Entry 9IW0 (electron microscopy, 3.24 A resolution); this record covers chains B and A of the 3 polymer chains in the assembly.

Chain B (and A):
Molecule: Hexon protein
From: Human adenovirus B3
Notes: chain A of this document is another copy of the same molecule, construct and numbering; everything in this record applies to it too
Reference sequence: Q2Y0H4 (Q2Y0H4_ADE03); numbering as in UniProt (aligned over 1-944)
Amino-acid sequence (977 residues; each row starts with the number of its first residue; numbers below 1 keep their minus sign (Met-32 is residue -32)):
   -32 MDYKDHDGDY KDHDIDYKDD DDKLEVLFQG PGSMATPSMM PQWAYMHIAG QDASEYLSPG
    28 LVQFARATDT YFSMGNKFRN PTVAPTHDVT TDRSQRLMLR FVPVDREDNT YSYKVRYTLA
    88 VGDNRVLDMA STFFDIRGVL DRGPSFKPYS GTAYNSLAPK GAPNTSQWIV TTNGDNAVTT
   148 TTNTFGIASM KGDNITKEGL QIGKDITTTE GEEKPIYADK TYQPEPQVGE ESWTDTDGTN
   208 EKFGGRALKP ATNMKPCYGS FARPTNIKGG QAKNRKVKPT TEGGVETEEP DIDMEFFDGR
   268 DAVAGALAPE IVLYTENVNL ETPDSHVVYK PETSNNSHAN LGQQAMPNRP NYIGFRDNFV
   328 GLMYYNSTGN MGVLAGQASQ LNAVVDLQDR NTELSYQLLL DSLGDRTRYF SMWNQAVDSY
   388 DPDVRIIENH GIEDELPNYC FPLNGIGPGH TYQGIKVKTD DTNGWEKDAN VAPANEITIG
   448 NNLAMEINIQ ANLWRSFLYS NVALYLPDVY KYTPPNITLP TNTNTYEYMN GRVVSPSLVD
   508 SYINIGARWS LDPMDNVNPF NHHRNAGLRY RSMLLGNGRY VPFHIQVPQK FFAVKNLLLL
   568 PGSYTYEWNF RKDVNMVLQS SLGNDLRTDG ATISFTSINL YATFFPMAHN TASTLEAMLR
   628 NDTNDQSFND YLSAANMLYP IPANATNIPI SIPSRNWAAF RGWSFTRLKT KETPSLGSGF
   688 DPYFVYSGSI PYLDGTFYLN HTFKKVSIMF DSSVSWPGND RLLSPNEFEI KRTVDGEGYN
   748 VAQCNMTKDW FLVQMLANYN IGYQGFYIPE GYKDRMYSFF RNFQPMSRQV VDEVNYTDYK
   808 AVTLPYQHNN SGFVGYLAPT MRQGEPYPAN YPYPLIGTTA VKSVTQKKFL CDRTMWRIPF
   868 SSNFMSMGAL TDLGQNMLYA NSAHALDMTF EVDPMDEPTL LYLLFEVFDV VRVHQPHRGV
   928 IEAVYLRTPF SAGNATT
Disordered / not traced: -32 to 5, 173-179, 940-944
Construct notes: initiating methionine (-32); expression tag (-31 to 0)
From the paper describing this entry:
  - self-association interface (contacts with another copy of this molecule): Met6 to Leu64, Thr740 to Thr754, Phe758, Leu759, Tyr770, Phe773, Tyr774, Ile775
  - conformationally variable residues (order/disorder transition): Pro26 to Asp36, His616 to Ser640, Pro724 to Leu730, Thr740 to Met753, Tyr766 to Asp781, Ser868 to His891, Val914 to Ala939

Chain B / chain A interface:
Pairs across the interface (355):
  Tyr38(B) - Gln771(A)
  Tyr38(B) - Met872(A)  hydrophobic
  Tyr38(B) - Met874(A)  hydrophobic
  Phe39(B) - Gln771(A)
  Ser40(B) - Gln771(A)  hydrogen bond (backbone-side chain)
  Lys44(B) - Gln771(A)
  Val56(B) - Tyr38(A)
  Pro126(B) - Pro409(A)
  Pro126(B) - Leu410(A)
  Gly128(B) - Trp200(A)  hydrogen bond (backbone-side chain)
  Gly128(B) - Leu410(A)
  Ala129(B) - Leu410(A)
  Ala129(B) - Asn411(A)
  Ala129(B) - Gly412(A)
  Pro130(B) - Trp200(A)
  Pro130(B) - Asn411(A)
  Thr146(B) - Asn437(A)  hydrogen bond (backbone-side chain)
  Thr147(B) - Asn437(A)  hydrogen bond (backbone-side chain)
  Thr148(B) - Asn437(A)  hydrogen bond (side chain-backbone)
  Thr148(B) - Ala439(A)
  Thr149(B) - Asn437(A)  hydrogen bond (side chain-backbone)
  Thr149(B) - Val438(A)
  Thr149(B) - Ala439(A)
  Thr149(B) - Asn442(A)
  Asn150(B) - Ala439(A)
  Asn150(B) - Asn442(A)
  Thr151(B) - Asn442(A)  hydrogen bond (backbone-side chain)
  Thr151(B) - Glu443(A)
  Phe152(B) - Asn411(A)
  Phe152(B) - Ile413(A)  hydrophobic
  Phe152(B) - Glu443(A)
  Gly153(B) - Ile413(A)
  Gly153(B) - Glu443(A)
  Gly153(B) - Ile444(A)
  Gly153(B) - Thr445(A)  hydrogen bond (backbone-backbone)
  Ile154(B) - Ile413(A)  hydrophobic
  Ile154(B) - Ile444(A)
  Ile154(B) - Thr445(A)
  Ile154(B) - Gly447(A)
  Ile154(B) - Asn448(A)
  Ile154(B) - Asn449(A)
  Ala155(B) - Thr445(A)  hydrogen bond (backbone-backbone)
  Ala155(B) - Ile446(A)
  Ala155(B) - Gly447(A)  hydrogen bond (backbone-backbone)
  Ser156(B) - Gly447(A)  hydrogen bond (side chain-backbone)
  Thr163(B) - Trp432(A)
  Lys164(B) - Val424(A)
  Glu197(B) - Gly447(A)
  Glu197(B) - Asn448(A)  hydrogen bond
  Phe210(B) - Ile446(A)  hydrophobic
  Phe210(B) - Gly447(A)
  Phe263(B) - Gly421(A)
  Phe263(B) - Ile422(A)  hydrogen bond (backbone-backbone)
  Phe263(B) - Trp432(A)  hydrophobic
  Phe264(B) - Gln420(A)
  Phe264(B) - Ile422(A)
  Phe264(B) - Asn442(A)
  Asp265(B) - Tyr419(A)
  Asp265(B) - Gln420(A)  hydrogen bond (backbone-backbone)
  Asp265(B) - Ile422(A)
  Gly266(B) - Gln420(A)
  Arg267(B) - Thr418(A)
  Ala269(B) - Gln420(A)
  Leu274(B) - Ile422(A)  hydrophobic
  Leu274(B) - Trp432(A)
  Pro276(B) - Ile422(A)  hydrophobic
  Pro276(B) - Trp432(A)
  Ile278(B) - Tyr419(A)  hydrophobic
  Ile278(B) - Ile446(A)  hydrophobic
  Tyr296(B) - Glu198(A)
  Tyr296(B) - Ser199(A)
  His305(B) - Thr201(A)  hydrogen bond
  His305(B) - Thr203(A)  hydrogen bond
  Leu308(B) - Trp200(A)
  Gly309(B) - Trp200(A)
  Gln311(B) - Glu198(A)  hydrogen bond (side chain-backbone)
  Glu395(B) - Met540(A)
  Asn396(B) - Met540(A)
  His397(B) - Tyr116(A)
  His397(B) - Ser117(A)  hydrogen bond (backbone-backbone)
  His397(B) - Tyr319(A)  hydrogen bond (backbone-side chain)
  His397(B) - Arg536(A)  hydrogen bond
  His397(B) - Met540(A)
  Gly398(B) - Tyr116(A)
  Gly398(B) - Ser117(A)
  Ile399(B) - Ser117(A)  hydrogen bond (backbone-backbone)
  Ile399(B) - Gly118(A)  hydrogen bond (backbone-backbone)
  Glu400(B) - Ser117(A)
  Glu400(B) - Ser467(A)
  Glu400(B) - Asn468(A)
  Glu400(B) - His530(A)  salt bridge
  Glu400(B) - Arg531(A)  salt bridge
  Asp401(B) - Gly118(A)
  Asp401(B) - Lys127(A)  salt bridge
  Asp401(B) - Tyr225(A)  hydrogen bond
  Glu402(B) - Lys127(A)
  Glu402(B) - Ser467(A)  hydrogen bond
  Leu403(B) - Arg462(A)
  Leu403(B) - Tyr466(A)  hydrophobic
  Leu403(B) - Pro826(A)  hydrophobic
  Pro404(B) - Thr827(A)
  Asn405(B) - Asn459(A)
  Tyr406(B) - Ile454(A)
  Tyr406(B) - Thr827(A)
  Tyr406(B) - Met828(A)
  Tyr406(B) - Arg829(A)
  Cys407(B) - Cys407(A)  hydrophobic
  Cys407(B) - Met452(A)
  Cys407(B) - Glu453(A)
  Cys407(B) - Ile454(A)  hydrophobic
  Phe408(B) - Met452(A)
  Phe408(B) - Glu453(A)  hydrogen bond (backbone-backbone)
  Phe408(B) - Phe820(A)  hydrophobic
  Pro409(B) - Met452(A)  hydrophobic
  Leu410(B) - Tyr406(A)  hydrophobic
  Leu410(B) - Ala451(A)
  Leu410(B) - Glu453(A)
  Asn448(B) - Arg829(A)
  Asn448(B) - Gln830(A)
  Asn448(B) - Gly831(A)  hydrogen bond (side chain-backbone)
  Asn449(B) - Gly819(A)  hydrogen bond (side chain-backbone)
  Asn449(B) - Arg829(A)  hydrogen bond (backbone-side chain)
  Ala451(B) - Arg829(A)
  Met452(B) - Met452(A)  hydrophobic
  Glu453(B) - Pro126(A)
  Ile454(B) - Ile454(A)  hydrophobic
  Asn455(B) - Ser123(A)  hydrogen bond (side chain-backbone)
  Ile456(B) - Ile456(A)  hydrophobic
  Ile456(B) - Leu460(A)  hydrophobic
  Gln457(B) - Ser463(A)  hydrogen bond
  Ala458(B) - Ser123(A)
  Ala458(B) - Leu124(A)  hydrophobic
  Asn459(B) - Leu124(A)
  Tyr509(B) - Ala120(A)
  Ile512(B) - Tyr116(A)  hydrophobic
  Ile512(B) - Asn544(A)  hydrogen bond (backbone-side chain)
  Gly513(B) - Pro115(A)
  Gly513(B) - Met540(A)
  Gly513(B) - Asn544(A)
  Ala514(B) - Met540(A)
  Ala514(B) - Asn544(A)
  Arg515(B) - Met540(A)
  Asn563(B) - Lys44(A)
  Leu565(B) - Phe39(A)  hydrophobic
  Leu565(B) - Met41(A)  hydrophobic
  Phe612(B) - Phe39(A)  hydrophobic
  Met625(B) - Gly27(A)
  Met625(B) - Leu28(A)  hydrogen bond (side chain-backbone)
  Met625(B) - Phe31(A)  hydrophobic
  Leu626(B) - Leu28(A)  hydrophobic
  Thr630(B) - Tyr23(A)
  Asn631(B) - Leu24(A)
  Asn631(B) - Ser25(A)  hydrogen bond
  Asn631(B) - Leu28(A)
  Gln633(B) - Lys44(A)
  Gln633(B) - Phe45(A)
  Ser634(B) - Lys44(A)  hydrogen bond (backbone-backbone)
  Ser634(B) - Arg46(A)
  Phe635(B) - Asn43(A)
  Phe635(B) - Lys44(A)
  Asn636(B) - Arg46(A)
  Asn726(B) - Asp59(A)  hydrogen bond (side chain-backbone)
  Asn726(B) - Arg60(A)  hydrogen bond (side chain-backbone)
  Asn726(B) - Ser61(A)  hydrogen bond (backbone-side chain)
  Asn726(B) - Gln62(A)  hydrogen bond (backbone-backbone)
  Asp727(B) - Ser61(A)
  Asp727(B) - Gln62(A)
  Asp727(B) - Arg63(A)  salt bridge
  Arg728(B) - Thr58(A)  hydrogen bond (side chain-backbone)
  Arg728(B) - Arg60(A)
  Arg728(B) - Gln62(A)  hydrogen bond (side chain-backbone)
  Arg728(B) - Leu64(A)
  Leu729(B) - Arg63(A)  hydrogen bond (backbone-side chain)
  Leu730(B) - Arg63(A)
  Leu730(B) - Met65(A)  hydrophobic
  Glu744(B) - Arg67(A)  salt bridge
  Glu744(B) - Arg104(A)  hydrogen bond (backbone-side chain)
  Gly745(B) - Asp102(A)
  Gly745(B) - Arg104(A)
  Gly745(B) - Tyr608(A)  hydrogen bond (backbone-side chain)
  Tyr746(B) - Arg67(A)  hydrogen bond
  Tyr746(B) - Tyr608(A)
  Asn747(B) - His551(A)
  Asn747(B) - Gln553(A)
  Val748(B) - Gln553(A)
  Ala749(B) - Ser378(A)  hydrogen bond (backbone-side chain)
  Ala749(B) - Gln553(A)  hydrogen bond (backbone-side chain)
  Gln750(B) - Ser378(A)  hydrogen bond (side chain-backbone)
  Gln750(B) - Asn381(A)  hydrogen bond
  Gln750(B) - Leu541(A)
  Gln750(B) - Leu542(A)
  Gln750(B) - His551(A)
  Lys755(B) - Met65(A)
  Lys755(B) - Asp102(A)  salt bridge
  Lys755(B) - Tyr608(A)
  Phe758(B) - Phe377(A)  hydrophobic
  Phe758(B) - Met379(A)  hydrophobic
  Gly769(B) - Thr610(A)
  Tyr770(B) - Leu64(A)
  Tyr770(B) - Ser98(A)
  Tyr770(B) - Thr610(A)
  Tyr770(B) - Phe611(A)
  Tyr770(B) - Phe612(A)  hydrophobic
  Tyr770(B) - Pro613(A)
  Gln771(B) - Asp95(A)
  Gly772(B) - Ala97(A)
  Gly772(B) - Ser98(A)
  Phe773(B) - Trp380(A)  hydrogen bond (backbone-side chain)
  Ile775(B) - Arg375(A)
  Ile775(B) - Phe377(A)  hydrophobic
  Ile775(B) - Gln382(A)
  Pro776(B) - Arg375(A)
  Asp781(B) - Arg375(A)  salt bridge
  Phe787(B) - Arg375(A)
  Phe787(B) - Tyr376(A)
  Phe787(B) - Phe377(A)  hydrophobic
  Arg788(B) - Arg375(A)
  Pro792(B) - Ser378(A)
  Ser794(B) - Met540(A)
  Ser794(B) - Leu541(A)
  Ser794(B) - Leu542(A)  hydrogen bond (side chain-backbone)
  Ser794(B) - Gly543(A)
  Arg795(B) - Asn544(A)
  Gln796(B) - Leu542(A)  hydrogen bond (side chain-backbone)
  Gln796(B) - Gly543(A)
  Gln796(B) - Asn544(A)  hydrogen bond (backbone-side chain)
  Gln796(B) - Gly545(A)  hydrogen bond (side chain-backbone)
  Gln796(B) - Tyr547(A)
  Gln796(B) - Val548(A)
  Lys807(B) - Pro231(A)
  Lys807(B) - Thr232(A)  hydrogen bond (side chain-backbone)
  Lys807(B) - Asn233(A)
  Ala808(B) - Ile234(A)
  Val809(B) - Pro231(A)  hydrophobic
  Val809(B) - Ile234(A)
  Val809(B) - Gly236(A)
  Pro812(B) - Gln194(A)  hydrogen bond (backbone-side chain)
  Tyr813(B) - Tyr189(A)  hydrophobic
  Tyr813(B) - Glu192(A)
  Tyr813(B) - Gln194(A)
  Tyr813(B) - Lys235(A)
  Tyr813(B) - Gly236(A)
  Gln814(B) - Gln194(A)
  His815(B) - Gln194(A)  hydrogen bond
  His815(B) - Gly236(A)
  His815(B) - Gln238(A)  hydrogen bond
  Asn816(B) - Ala120(A)  hydrogen bond (side chain-backbone)
  Asn816(B) - Tyr121(A)
  Asn816(B) - Asn122(A)  hydrogen bond (side chain-backbone)
  Asn817(B) - Asn122(A)
  Asn817(B) - Ser123(A)  hydrogen bond (side chain-backbone)
  Asn817(B) - Leu124(A)  hydrogen bond (side chain-backbone)
  Ser818(B) - Asn122(A)
  Ser818(B) - Pro193(A)
  Phe820(B) - Ala125(A)  hydrophobic
  Phe820(B) - Pro126(A)
  Val821(B) - Leu124(A)  hydrophobic
  Tyr823(B) - Gln194(A)
  Tyr823(B) - Val195(A)  hydrophobic
  Met828(B) - Ser199(A)
  Met828(B) - Trp200(A)
  Met828(B) - Leu410(A)  hydrophobic
  Arg829(B) - Leu410(A)
  Gln830(B) - Gln194(A)
  Gln830(B) - Gly196(A)  hydrogen bond (side chain-backbone)
  Gln830(B) - Glu197(A)
  Gln830(B) - Glu198(A)  hydrogen bond
  Gly831(B) - Ile154(A)
  Gly831(B) - Ser156(A)  hydrogen bond (backbone-side chain)
  Gly831(B) - Pro193(A)
  Gly831(B) - Val195(A)
  Glu832(B) - Thr132(A)
  Glu832(B) - Ile154(A)
  Glu832(B) - Ser156(A)
  Glu832(B) - Pro193(A)  hydrogen bond (backbone-backbone)
  Glu832(B) - Gly212(A)
  Glu832(B) - Arg213(A)  hydrogen bond (side chain-backbone)
  Pro833(B) - Pro130(A)
  Pro833(B) - Asn131(A)
  Pro833(B) - Thr132(A)
  Pro833(B) - Ile154(A)
  Pro833(B) - Cys224(A)  hydrophobic
  Tyr834(B) - Asn122(A)
  Tyr834(B) - Asn131(A)
  Tyr834(B) - Pro193(A)  hydrophobic
  Tyr834(B) - Arg213(A)
  Tyr834(B) - Ala214(A)  hydrogen bond (side chain-backbone)
  Tyr834(B) - Leu215(A)
  Tyr834(B) - Cys224(A)
  Tyr834(B) - Glu283(A)  hydrogen bond
  Pro835(B) - Asn122(A)
  Pro835(B) - Asn131(A)
  Pro835(B) - Ser227(A)
  Pro835(B) - Gln238(A)  hydrogen bond (backbone-side chain)
  Pro835(B) - Leu287(A)  hydrophobic
  Ala836(B) - Ser227(A)  hydrogen bond (backbone-backbone)
  Ala836(B) - Phe228(A)
  Ala836(B) - Ala229(A)  hydrogen bond (backbone-backbone)
  Ala836(B) - Gln238(A)  hydrogen bond (backbone-side chain)
  Asn837(B) - Phe228(A)
  Asn837(B) - Ala229(A)
  Asn837(B) - Pro231(A)
  Asn837(B) - Gly236(A)
  Asn837(B) - Gln238(A)
  Tyr838(B) - Tyr121(A)
  Pro839(B) - Tyr121(A)
  Pro839(B) - Phe228(A)
  Tyr840(B) - Pro231(A)
  Pro841(B) - Tyr121(A)
  Pro841(B) - Phe228(A)
  Pro841(B) - Glu288(A)
  Leu842(B) - Gly545(A)
  Leu842(B) - Arg546(A)  hydrogen bond (backbone-backbone)
  Ile843(B) - Phe113(A)
  Ile843(B) - Lys114(A)
  Ile843(B) - Tyr116(A)  hydrophobic
  Ile843(B) - Asn544(A)
  Gly844(B) - Arg546(A)  hydrogen bond (backbone-side chain)
  Thr845(B) - Arg546(A)
  Thr846(B) - Glu288(A)  hydrogen bond
  Val848(B) - Tyr547(A)
  Ser850(B) - Tyr547(A)
  Thr852(B) - Pro549(A)
  Ser869(B) - Thr57(A)
  Asn870(B) - Thr57(A)
  Asn870(B) - Phe612(A)
  Phe871(B) - Leu64(A)  hydrophobic
  Met872(B) - Phe612(A)  hydrophobic
  Met874(B) - Ala51(A)  hydrophobic
  Met874(B) - Pro52(A)  hydrophobic
  Gly875(B) - Thr49(A)
  Gly875(B) - Val50(A)
  Gly875(B) - Ala51(A)
  Ala876(B) - Thr49(A)  hydrogen bond (backbone-backbone)
  Leu877(B) - Trp10(A)  hydrophobic
  Leu877(B) - Ala16(A)  hydrophobic
  Leu877(B) - Thr49(A)  hydrogen bond (backbone-backbone)
  Leu877(B) - Val50(A)  hydrophobic
  Leu877(B) - Ala51(A)  hydrogen bond (backbone-backbone)
  Gln882(B) - Val50(A)
  Gln882(B) - Ala51(A)
  Gln882(B) - Thr53(A)
  Phe915(B) - Ile15(A)  hydrophobic
  Val917(B) - Met13(A)
  Val917(B) - Arg46(A)
  Val918(B) - Met13(A)  hydrophobic
  Arg919(B) - Tyr12(A)  hydrogen bond (side chain-backbone)
  Arg919(B) - Met13(A)
  Arg919(B) - His14(A)  hydrogen bond
  Val931(B) - Met13(A)
  Tyr932(B) - Met13(A)
  Leu933(B) - Gln9(A)
  Leu933(B) - Met13(A)
  Thr935(B) - Gln9(A)
  Thr935(B) - Ile15(A)
Other interface residues (no listed pair), chain B (190 interface residues in all): Pro52, Val93, Asp95, Leu124, Gly196, Asp268, Ala275, Glu277, Leu280, Ala306, Ile413, Leu450, Arg462, Asn511, Met614, Thr618, Leu622, Ala665, Ala666, Gly743, Leu759, Tyr774, Asp805, Thr810, Gly819, Ala847, Lys854, Asp879, Gly881
Other interface residues (no listed pair), chain A (181 interface residues in all): Phe100, Pro111, Ala155, Gly211, Arg230, Pro290, Met313, Pro314, Phe408, Leu471, Pro503, Tyr537, Ile552, Pro833

In short:
190 residues of chain B face 181 of chain A across their interface, with 80 hydrogen bonds and 7 salt bridges.
Polar contacts include Glu400(B)-His530(A), Glu400(B)-Arg531(A) and Asp401(B)-Lys127(A). The paper reports
conformational variability at Pro26(B), His616(B) and Pro724(B) among others; a self-association interface
involving Met6(B), Thr740(B) and Phe758(B) among others.
Both chains are Hexon protein (Human adenovirus B3). Entry 9IW0 (Structure of Adenovirus serotype 3 mature
hexon) was determined by electron microscopy, deposited together with 9IVW and 9IVX.
